7YMM - chains 12 and 23 of the 80 polymer chains in the assembly; structure by electron microscopy, 3.60 A resolution.

[Chain 12]
Protein: High light inducible protein
Source organism: Acaryochloris marina MBIC11017
Reference sequence: B0C3E5 (B0C3E5_ACAM1); residue numbers follow UniProt; this construct covers 1-352
Amino-acid sequence (352 residues; each row starts with the number of its first residue):
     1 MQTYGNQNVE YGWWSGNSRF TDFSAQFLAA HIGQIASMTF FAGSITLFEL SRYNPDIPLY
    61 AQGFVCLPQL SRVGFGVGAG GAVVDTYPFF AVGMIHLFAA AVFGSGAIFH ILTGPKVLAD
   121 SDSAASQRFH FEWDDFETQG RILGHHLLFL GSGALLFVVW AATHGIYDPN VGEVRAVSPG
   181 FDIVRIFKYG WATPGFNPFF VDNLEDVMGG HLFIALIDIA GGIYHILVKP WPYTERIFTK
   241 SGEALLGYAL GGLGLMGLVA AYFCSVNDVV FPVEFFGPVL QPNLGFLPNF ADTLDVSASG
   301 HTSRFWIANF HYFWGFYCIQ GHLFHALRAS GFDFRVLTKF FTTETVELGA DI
Disordered / not traced: 350-352
Ion coordination: chlorophyll d Mg (4 sites), coordinated by Asn17, Gln34, Trp191, Phe286
Ligand contacts:
  - chlorophyll d (CL7), molecule 1: Met1, Tyr11, Trp14, Ser15, Asn17, Ser18, Glu243, Leu246, Leu250, Tyr317, Cys318, Gly321, Phe324, His325, Arg328
  - chlorophyll d (CL7), molecule 2: Met1, Asn17, Ser18, Phe20, Thr21, Phe27, His31, Gln34, Ile35, Met38, Phe131, Trp133, Ile142, His146, Leu150, Gly242, Glu243, Leu245, Leu246, Ala249, Leu250, Leu253
  - chlorophyll d (CL7), molecule 3: Trp13, Gly16, Asn17, Arg19, Phe20, Gln26, Ala30, Gln34, Ile108, Ile111, Leu112
  - chlorophyll d (CL7), molecule 4: Asn17, Gln34, Ser37, Met38, Phe41, Leu253, Trp314, Tyr317
  - chlorophyll d (CL7), molecule 5: Phe27, Leu28, His31, Ile32, Ile35, Val92, Ile95, His96, Ala99, Phe103, Phe129, Phe131, Ile142, His145, His146, Phe149
  - chlorophyll d (CL7), molecule 6: Leu28, Ile32, Val102, Phe103, Gly106, Phe109, His110, Thr113, Leu118, Ser123, Ser126, Phe129
  - chlorophyll d (CL7), molecule 7: Ile35, Met38, Thr39, Phe41, Ala42, Thr46, Cys66, Gln69, Leu70, Arg72, Val73, Phe75, Val92, His96, Phe103, Leu253, Met256
  - chlorophyll d (CL7), molecule 8: Ser37, Phe40, Phe41, Ser44, Phe48, Leu97
  - chlorophyll d (CL7), molecule 9: Phe41, Gln69, Phe149, Leu150, Ser152, Gly153, Leu156, Leu253, Met256, Gly257, Ala260, Cys264, Phe271, Ile307, His311, Trp314, Gly315, Cys318
  - chlorophyll d (CL7), molecule 10: Phe41, Ile45, Phe48, Arg52, Gly63, Phe64, Val65, Trp306, Ile307, Phe310, His311, Trp314
  - chlorophyll d (CL7), molecule 11: Arg72, Val73, Leu150, Gly153, Ala154, Phe157, Ile166, Leu204, Val207, His211, Ile214, Asp218, Leu255, Met256, Val259, Ala260, Phe263, Val270, Phe271
  - chlorophyll d (CL7), molecule 12: Phe98, Ala101, Val102, Gly104, Ser105, Ile108, Phe109
  - chlorophyll d (CL7), molecule 13: Arg128, Phe129, Arg141, His145, Leu148, Phe149, Ile223, Ile226, Leu227
  - chlorophyll d (CL7), molecule 14: Phe136, Gln139, Gly140, Ile142, Leu143, His146, Leu147, Leu150, Ile214, Asp218, Tyr233, Phe238, Leu245, Tyr248, Ala249, Leu253, Met256
  - chlorophyll d (CL7), molecule 15: Leu143, Leu147, Ile217, Asp218, Gly221, Tyr224, His225, Val228, Lys229, Pro230, Trp231, Tyr233, Thr234, Phe238
  - chlorophyll d (CL7), molecule 16: Ile186, Phe187, Tyr189, Gly190, Trp191, Pro198, Phe199, Phe213, Leu255, Val259, Phe263
  - chlorophyll d (CL7), molecule 17: Gly190, Trp191, Ala192, Thr193, Pro194
  - chlorophyll d (CL7), molecule 18: Phe238, Thr239, Tyr248, Gly251, Gly252, Leu255, Leu258, Val259, Ile319, His322, Leu323, Ala326, Leu327
  - chlorophyll d (CL7), molecule 19: Leu284, Gly285, Phe286, Leu287, Pro288, Tyr312, Phe316, Leu337, Phe340, Val346
  - chlorophyll d (CL7), molecule 20: Phe316, Tyr317, Gln320, Gly321, Leu323, Phe324, Leu327, Phe334
  - chlorophyll d (CL7), molecule 21: Leu327, Phe332, Phe340, Thr345, Val346, Glu347
  - ZEX ((1R,2S)-4-{(1E,3E,5E,7E,9E,11E,13E,15E,17E)-18-[(4S)-4-hydroxy-2,6,6-trimethylcyclohex-1-en-1-yl]-3,7,12,16-tetramethyloctadeca-1,3,5,7,9,11,13,15,17-nonaen-1-yl}-2,5,5-trimethylcyclohex-3-en-1-ol), molecule 1: Trp14, Ser15, Asn289, Phe305, Trp306, Asn309, Phe310, Phe313, Tyr317
  - ZEX, molecule 2: Ala29, Ala30, Gly33, Ala36, Ser37, Phe40, Leu47, Phe90, Met94, Leu97, Ala100, Ala101, Gly104, Ala107, Ile108, Ile111
  - ZEX, molecule 3: Tyr87, Phe90, Ala91, Met94, Ile95, Phe98, Ala99, Val102, Phe103, Phe129
  - ZEX, molecule 4: Ile186, Tyr189, Pro198, Val201, Asp206, Val207, Gly209, Gly210, His211, Phe213, Ile214, Ile237, Phe238, Leu255
  - ZEX, molecule 5: Ala192, Asn197, Phe199, Tyr262
  - ZEX, molecule 6: Leu258, Tyr262, Pro282, Pro288, Phe290, Tyr312, Phe316

[Chain 23]
Protein: High light inducible protein
Source organism: Acaryochloris marina MBIC11017
Reference sequence: B0C6I0 (B0C6I0_ACAM1); numbering as in UniProt (aligned over 1-349)
Amino-acid sequence (349 residues; row label = number of the first residue in the row):
     1 MQTYGQTDVE YGWWSGNSRF SDYSGQFLAA HNGQIASMCF WAGSFTLFEV SRFNPDLPVY
    61 QQNLVCIPQL ARAGWGVAAG GAVVDTYPYF AIAMIHLVAA AILGAGALYG VTKGPKVLAD
   121 SEFSGAQRFH FEWDDFETQG RILGHHLLFL GAACLLFATW ACTHGVYDPV AGEVRAISPS
   181 LNLVRFFKYG WATPGFNPYF VNNLEDVIGG HFFVSSLYIA GGIWHILVKP WPYTDKIFVK
   241 SGEALLAYAL AGLAFAGFNA AYFCSVNDVV FPVELFGPVL EAKLNVTPYF AETLDASDGG
   301 HTTRFWISNF HYYWAFYCLQ GHLFHALRSY GFDFRRIPRA LASLTPQAN
Disordered / not traced: 345-349
Ion coordination: chlorophyll d Mg (4 sites), coordinated by Asn17, Trp191, Val286, Gln320
Ligand contacts:
  - chlorophyll d (CL7), molecule 1: Met1, Tyr11, Trp14, Ser15, Gly16, Asn17, Ser18, Glu243, Leu246, Leu250, Tyr317, Cys318, Gln320, Gly321, Phe324, His325, Arg328
  - chlorophyll d (CL7), molecule 2: Met1, Asn17, Phe20, Ser21, Phe27, His31, Gln34, Met38, Phe131, Trp133, Gln139, Ile142, His146, Leu150, Gly242, Glu243, Leu245, Leu246, Ala249, Leu250, Leu253
  - chlorophyll d (CL7), molecule 3: Trp13, Gly16, Asn17, Arg19, Phe20, Gln26, Ala30, Gln34, Leu108, Val111
  - chlorophyll d (CL7), molecule 4: Asn17, Gln34, Ser37, Met38, Trp41, Leu253, Trp314, Tyr317, Cys318
  - chlorophyll d (CL7), molecule 5: Phe27, Leu28, His31, Asn32, Ile35, Leu103, Leu118, Phe129, Phe131, Ile142, His145, His146, Phe149
  - chlorophyll d (CL7), molecule 6: Leu28, Asn32, Ile102, Leu103, Gly106, Tyr109, Pro115, Leu118, Ser121, Phe123, Gly125, Ala126, Phe129
  - chlorophyll d (CL7), molecule 7: Ile35, Met38, Cys39, Trp41, Ala42, Thr46, Val65, Cys66, Gln69, Leu70, Arg72, Trp75, Ile92, His96, Leu156, Leu253
  - chlorophyll d (CL7), molecule 8: Phe40, Ser44, Phe45, Phe48, Leu97
  - chlorophyll d (CL7), molecule 9: Trp41, Val65, Gln69, Phe149, Ala153, Leu253, Ala256, Gly257, Ala260, Cys264, Ile307, His311, Trp314, Ala315, Cys318
  - chlorophyll d (CL7), molecule 10: Trp41, Phe45, Phe48, Glu49, Arg52, Asn63, Leu64, Val65, Trp306, Ile307, Phe310, His311, Trp314
  - chlorophyll d (CL7), molecule 11: Arg72, Leu150, Ala153, Cys154, Phe157, Leu204, Val207, His211, Val214, Tyr218, Phe255, Ala256, Asn259, Ala260, Phe263, Cys264, Val270, Phe271
  - chlorophyll d (CL7), molecule 12: Ala73, Trp75, Ala91, Ile95, Ala153, Leu156, Phe157, Trp160
  - chlorophyll d (CL7), molecule 13: Met94, Val98, Ala101, Ile102, Gly104, Ala105, Leu108, Tyr109, Lys113
  - chlorophyll d (CL7), molecule 14: Arg128, Phe129, Arg141, His145, Leu148, Phe149, Ile226, Leu227
  - chlorophyll d (CL7), molecule 15: Phe136, Gln139, Gly140, Ile142, Leu143, His146, Leu147, Leu150, Tyr218, Phe238, Leu245, Tyr248, Ala249, Gly252, Leu253, Phe255, Ala256
  - chlorophyll d (CL7), molecule 16: Leu143, Leu147, Leu217, Tyr218, Gly221, Trp224, His225, Val228, Lys229, Pro230, Trp231, Tyr233, Thr234, Phe238
  - chlorophyll d (CL7), molecule 17: Phe186, Phe187, Tyr189, Gly190, Pro198, Tyr199, Phe213, Leu217, Phe255, Asn259
  - chlorophyll d (CL7), molecule 18: Gly190, Trp191, Ala192, Thr193, Pro194
  - chlorophyll d (CL7), molecule 19: Tyr199, Phe238, Val239, Ala247, Tyr248, Ala251, Gly252, Phe255, Phe258, Asn259, Leu319, His322, Leu323, Ala326, Ser329, Tyr330
  - chlorophyll d (CL7), molecule 20: Leu284, Asn285, Val286, Thr287, Pro288, Tyr312, Tyr313, Phe316, Tyr317
  - chlorophyll d (CL7), molecule 21: Phe316, Tyr317, Leu319, Gln320, Leu323, Phe324, Leu327, Phe334
  - chlorophyll d (CL7), molecule 22: Phe332, Arg336, Ile337, Ala340, Leu341
  - ZEX ((1R,2S)-4-{(1E,3E,5E,7E,9E,11E,13E,15E,17E)-18-[(4S)-4-hydroxy-2,6,6-trimethylcyclohex-1-en-1-yl]-3,7,12,16-tetramethyloctadeca-1,3,5,7,9,11,13,15,17-nonaen-1-yl}-2,5,5-trimethylcyclohex-3-en-1-ol), molecule 1: Trp14, Ser15, Tyr289, Phe305, Trp306, Asn309, Phe310, Tyr313, Trp314, Tyr317
  - ZEX, molecule 2: Ala29, Ala30, Gly33, Ala36, Ser37, Phe40, Leu47, Phe90, Met94, Leu97, Ala100, Ala101, Gly104, Ala107, Leu108, Val111
  - ZEX, molecule 3: Tyr87, Phe90, Ala91, Met94, Ile95, Val98, Ala99, Ile102, Leu103, Phe129
  - ZEX, molecule 4: Phe186, Tyr189, Pro198, Val201, Asp206, Val207, Gly210, His211, Phe213, Val214, Leu217, Ile237, Phe238, Phe255
  - ZEX, molecule 5: Asn197, Tyr199, Tyr262
  - ZEX, molecule 6: Phe258, Tyr262, Ala282, Pro288, Phe290, Tyr312

[Interface between chain 12 and chain 23]
Contacting residue pairs (28):
  Asn197(12) - Tyr87(23)  hydrogen bond
  Phe200(12) - Tyr87(23)
  Ile237(12) - Lys113(23)
  Tyr262(12) - Tyr87(23)
  Tyr262(12) - Phe90(23)
  Pro282(12) - Ser51(23)
  Pro282(12) - Phe90(23)  hydrophobic
  Asn283(12) - Ser51(23)
  Leu284(12) - Ser44(23)
  Leu284(12) - Leu47(23)  hydrophobic
  Leu284(12) - Phe48(23)
  Leu284(12) - Ser51(23)  hydrogen bond (backbone-side chain)
  Leu284(12) - Arg52(23)
  Gly285(12) - Phe48(23)
  Gly285(12) - Arg52(23)
  Leu323(12) - Leu108(23)  hydrophobic
  Ser330(12) - Thr112(23)  hydrogen bond
  Ser330(12) - Lys113(23)
  Phe340(12) - Trp13(23)
  Phe341(12) - Trp13(23)
  Thr342(12) - Arg19(23)  hydrogen bond (backbone-side chain)
  Thr343(12) - Arg19(23)
  Glu344(12) - Arg19(23)  hydrogen bond (backbone-side chain)
  Thr345(12) - Arg19(23)
  Glu347(12) - Gln26(23)  hydrogen bond
  Glu347(12) - Lys116(23)  salt bridge
  Leu348(12) - Val111(23)
  Gly349(12) - Thr112(23)
Also at the interface, not in a pair above, chain 12 (24 interface residues in all): Thr239, Leu327, Gly331, Phe332, Val346
Also at the interface, not in a pair above, chain 23 (17 interface residues in all): Tyr11, Tyr23

[Overview]
Chain 12 and chain 23 form an interface of 24 and 17 residues respectively; the contacts include 6 hydrogen
bonds and 1 salt bridge. Among the polar pairs are Glu347(12)-Lys116(23), Asn197(12)-Tyr87(23) and
Leu284(12)-Ser51(23).
Chain 12 is High light inducible protein and chain 23 is High light inducible protein, both from Acaryochloris
marina MBIC11017; the structure, PSII-Pcb Tetramer of Acaryochloris Marina, was determined by electron
microscopy together with 7YMI from the same study.
